Entry 5Y9C (X-ray diffraction, 3.44 A resolution); this record covers chains C and H of the 7 polymer chains in the assembly.

[Chain C]
Name: Major capsid protein L1
Source organism: Human papillomavirus type 58
UniProt: P26535 (VL1_HPV58); residues 10-498 here correspond to UniProt positions 36-524 (UniProt number = residue number + 26)
Chain sequence (490 residues; row label = number of the first residue in the row):
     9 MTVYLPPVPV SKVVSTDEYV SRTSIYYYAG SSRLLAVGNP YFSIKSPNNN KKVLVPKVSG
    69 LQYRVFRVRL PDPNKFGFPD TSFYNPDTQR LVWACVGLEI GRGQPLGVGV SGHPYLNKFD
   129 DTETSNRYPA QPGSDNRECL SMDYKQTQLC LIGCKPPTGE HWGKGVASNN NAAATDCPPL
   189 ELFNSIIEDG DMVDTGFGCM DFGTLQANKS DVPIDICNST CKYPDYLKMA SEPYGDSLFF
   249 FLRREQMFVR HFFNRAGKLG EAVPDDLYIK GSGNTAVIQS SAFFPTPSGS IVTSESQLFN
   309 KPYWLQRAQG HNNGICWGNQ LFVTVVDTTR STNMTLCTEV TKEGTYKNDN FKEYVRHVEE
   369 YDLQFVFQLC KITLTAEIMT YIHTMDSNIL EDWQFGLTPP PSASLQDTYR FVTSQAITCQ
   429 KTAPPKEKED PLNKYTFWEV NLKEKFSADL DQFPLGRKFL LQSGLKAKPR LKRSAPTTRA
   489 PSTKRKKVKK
Not modelled in the structure: 9-19, 177-181, 404-437, 474-498
Sequence notes: initiating methionine (9); engineered mutation S176 (Cys202 in P26535)
Reported in the primary citation:
  - specificity-determining residues: R135, S142, N282

[Chain H]
Name: heavy chain of Fab fragment of antibody A12A3
Source organism: Mus musculus
Notes: antibody fragment or engineered binder
Chain sequence (216 residues; row label = number of the first residue in the row):
     1 EVQLQQSGAE LVRPGALVKL SCKASGFNIK DYYMHWVKQR PEQGLEWIGW IDPENGKTIY
    61 DPRFRGKASI TADTSSNTAY LQLSSLTSED AAVYYCATSN YRYDRSFDYW GQGTTLTVSA
   121 KTTPPSVYPL APGCGDTTGS SVTSGCLVKG YFPEPVTVTW NSGSLSSSVH TFPALLQSGL
   181 YTMSSSVTVP SSTWPSQTVT CSVAHPASST TVDKKL
Not modelled in the structure: 162-167
Disulfides: C22-C96, C146-C201

[How chain C and chain H interact]
Contacting residue pairs (8; chain C residue first):
  R135(C) - Y33(H)
  R135(C) - Y101(H)
  P137(C) - W50(H)
  P137(C) - K57(H)
  P137(C) - I59(H)
  Q139(C) - I59(H)
  Q139(C) - Y60(H)  hydrogen bond (side chain-backbone)
  Q139(C) - R65(H)  hydrogen bond
Also at the interface, not in a pair above, chain C (5 interface residues in all): Y136, P140
Also at the interface, not in a pair above, chain H (8 interface residues in all): T58
From the paper, about this interface:
  - specific contacts: Q139(C)-R65(H) (hydrogen bond), Q139(C)-Y60(H) (hydrogen bond)
  - epitope / paratope residues, chain C: Q139(C)
  - hot spots on chain C (mutagenesis) - Q139A, N144A: unchanged binding to heavy chain of Fab fragment of antibody A12A3 (chain H)
  - epitope / paratope residues, chain H: Y60(H), R65(H)

[In short]
The interface between chain C and chain H involves 5 residues on one side and 8 on the other; the contacts
include 2 hydrogen bonds. Polar pairs include Q139(C)-Y60(H) and Q139(C)-R65(H). The paper describes hydrogen
bonds between Q139(C) and R65(H) and Q139(C) and Y60(H). The paper reports that Q139A and N144A of chain C
leave binding to heavy chain of Fab fragment of antibody A12A3 (chain H) unchanged; epitope/paratope residues
Q139(C) and Y60(H) among others.
Chain C is Major capsid protein L1 (Human papillomavirus type 58) and chain H is heavy chain of Fab fragment
of antibody A12A3 (Mus musculus); the structure, Crystal structure of HPV58 pentamer in complex with the Fab
fragment of antibody A12A3, was determined by X-ray diffraction (same publication as 5Y9E and 5Y9F).
